8R7Q - chains A and G of the 12 polymer chains in the assembly; structure by electron microscopy, 2.78 A resolution.

== Chain A (and G) ==
Protein: Gap junction delta-2 protein
Organism: Homo sapiens
Notes: chain G of this document is another copy of the same molecule, construct and numbering; everything in this record applies to it too
UniProtKB: Q9UKL4 (CXD2_HUMAN); residues 1-321 here = UniProt positions 1-321
Chain sequence (330 residues; numbered 1 to 330; the number before each row is that of its first residue):
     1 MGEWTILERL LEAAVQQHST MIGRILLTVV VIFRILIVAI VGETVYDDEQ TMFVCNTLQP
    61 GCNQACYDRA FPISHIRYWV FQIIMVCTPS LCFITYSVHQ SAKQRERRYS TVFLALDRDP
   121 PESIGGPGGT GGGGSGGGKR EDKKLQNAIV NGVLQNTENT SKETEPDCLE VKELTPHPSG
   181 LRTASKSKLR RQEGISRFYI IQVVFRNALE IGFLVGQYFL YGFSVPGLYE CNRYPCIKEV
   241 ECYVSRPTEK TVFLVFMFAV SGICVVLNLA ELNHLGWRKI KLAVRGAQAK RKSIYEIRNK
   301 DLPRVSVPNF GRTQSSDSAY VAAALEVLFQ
Disordered / not traced: 1-18, 103-193, 283-330
Construct notes: expression tag (322-330)
Disulfides: C55-C242, C62-C236, C66-C231
Residues lining bound ligands: Quinine (QI9): V38, A39, I40, E43, I76, V80
From the paper describing this entry:
  - binding site for Quinine: E43

== Interface between chain A and chain G ==
Residue-residue contacts (14):
  N56(A) - T57(G)  hydrogen bond
  N56(A) - L58(G)  hydrogen bond (side chain-backbone)
  N56(A) - Q59(G)
  T57(A) - N56(G)  hydrogen bond
  T57(A) - L58(G)
  L58(A) - N56(G)  hydrogen bond (backbone-side chain)
  L58(A) - T57(G)
  Q59(A) - N56(G)
  E230(A) - K238(G)  salt bridge
  K238(A) - E230(G)
  K238(A) - E239(G)  salt bridge
  K238(A) - E241(G)  salt bridge
  E239(A) - K238(G)  salt bridge
  E241(A) - K238(G)  salt bridge
Also at the interface, not in a pair above, chain A (11 interface residues in all): C55, I237, V240
Also at the interface, not in a pair above, chain G (10 interface residues in all): C55, I237

== In short ==
The interface between chain A and chain G involves 11 residues on one side and 10 on the other, with 4
hydrogen bonds and 5 salt bridges. Polar contacts include E230(A)-K238(G), K238(A)-E239(G) and
K238(A)-E241(G). Bound to chain A: Quinine. The paper reports a binding site for Quinine at E43(A).
Chain A and chain G are both Gap junction delta-2 protein (Homo sapiens); the structure, human connexin-36 gap
junction channel in complex with quinine, was determined by electron microscopy, deposited together with 8R7R,
8QOJ and 8R7P.
